Entry 8IHM (electron microscopy, 3.58 A resolution); this record covers chains E and I of the 12 polymer chains in the assembly.

Chain E:
Protein: Histone H3
Organism: Xenopus laevis
UniProtKB: A0A310TTQ1 (A0A310TTQ1_XENLA); residues 1-135 here correspond to UniProt positions 2-136 (UniProt number = residue number + 1)
Amino-acid sequence (135 residues; row label = number of the first residue in the row):
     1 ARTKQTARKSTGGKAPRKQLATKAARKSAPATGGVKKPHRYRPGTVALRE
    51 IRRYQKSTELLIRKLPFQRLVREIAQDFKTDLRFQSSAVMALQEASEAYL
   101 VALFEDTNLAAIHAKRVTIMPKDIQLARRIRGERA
Disordered / not traced: 1-34, 135
Differences from the reference sequence: conflict Ala110 (Cys111 in A0A310TTQ1)
Modified residues: Lys36 (2-{[(2R)-2-amino-2-carboxyethyl]sulfanyl}-N,N,N-trimethylethanaminium; ML3)

Chain I:
Molecule: 164-nt DNA strand
Organism: Xenopus laevis
Sequence (164 nucleotides; row label = number of the first residue in the row; numbers below 1 keep their minus sign (DT-91 is residue -91)):
   -91 TCGCCCTTACTGGCCGCCCTGGAGAATCCCGGTGCCGAGGCCGCTCAATT
   -41 GGTCGTAGACAGCTCTAGCACCGCTTAAACGCACGTACGCGCTGTCCCCC
     9 GCGTTTTAACCGCCAAGGGGATTACTCCCTAGTCTCCAGGCACGTGTCAG
    59 ATATATACATCCTG
Disordered / not traced: -91 to -86

Interface between chain E and chain I:
Pairs across the interface (15; chain E residue first):
  Arg40(E) - DG9(I)  hydrogen bond to the base
  Arg40(E) - DC10(I)  sugar contact
  Tyr41(E) - DA-66(I)  sugar contact
  Tyr41(E) - DC10(I)  hydrogen bond to the phosphate
  Gly44(E) - DC8(I)  phosphate contact
  Gly44(E) - DG9(I)  hydrogen bond to the phosphate
  Thr45(E) - DG9(I)  phosphate contact
  Val46(E) - DG9(I)  hydrogen bond to the phosphate
  Ala47(E) - DG9(I)  hydrogen bond to the phosphate
  Lys64(E) - DC18(I)  phosphate contact
  Leu65(E) - DA17(I)  phosphate contact
  Leu65(E) - DC18(I)  hydrogen bond to the phosphate
  Pro66(E) - DA17(I)  sugar contact
  Arg69(E) - DA17(I)  salt bridge to the phosphate
  Lys115(E) - DG-1(I)  salt bridge to the phosphate
Also at the interface, not in a pair above, chain E (15 interface residues in all): His39, Arg42, Pro43, Arg83
Also at the interface, not in a pair above, chain I (10 interface residues in all): DG-68, DA-67, DG27

Overview:
Chain E and chain I form an interface of 15 and 10 residues respectively; the contacts include 6 hydrogen
bonds and 2 salt bridges. Among the polar pairs are Arg40(E)-DG9(I), Tyr41(E)-DC10(I) and Gly44(E)-DG9(I).
Here chain E is Histone H3 and chain I is a 164-nt DNA strand, both from Xenopus laevis. Entry 8IHM (Eaf3 CHD
domain bound to the nucleosome) was determined by electron microscopy (same publication as 8IHN and 8IHT).
